3QDM - chains A and C of the 5 polymer chains in the assembly; structure by X-ray diffraction, 2.80 A resolution.

# Chain A
Protein: HLA class I histocompatibility antigen, A-2 alpha chain
Organism: Homo sapiens
UniProtKB: P01892 (1A02_HUMAN); residues 1-275 here correspond to UniProt positions 25-299 (UniProt number = residue number + 24)
Chain sequence (275 residues; numbered 1 to 275; the number before each row is that of its first residue):
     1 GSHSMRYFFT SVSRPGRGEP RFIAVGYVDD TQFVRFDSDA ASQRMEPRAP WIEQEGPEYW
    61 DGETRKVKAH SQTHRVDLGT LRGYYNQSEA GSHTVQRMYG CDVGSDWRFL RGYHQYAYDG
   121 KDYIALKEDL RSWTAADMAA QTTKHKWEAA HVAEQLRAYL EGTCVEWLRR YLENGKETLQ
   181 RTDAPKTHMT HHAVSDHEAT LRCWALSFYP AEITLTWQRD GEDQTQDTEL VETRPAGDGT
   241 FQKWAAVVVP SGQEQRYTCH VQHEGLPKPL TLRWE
Disulfides: Cys101-Cys164, Cys203-Cys259

# Chain C
Protein: MART-1(27-35) peptide
Notes: engineered mutation(s): A27L
Chain sequence (10 residues; each row starts with the number of its first residue):
     1 ELAGIGILTV

# Interface between chain A and chain C
Pairs across the interface (47):
  Met5(A) - Glu1(C)
  Tyr7(A) - Glu1(C)  hydrogen bond (side chain-backbone)
  Tyr7(A) - Leu2(C)  hydrogen bond (side chain-backbone)
  Phe9(A) - Leu2(C)  hydrophobic
  Met45(A) - Leu2(C)  hydrophobic
  Tyr59(A) - Glu1(C)
  Glu63(A) - Glu1(C)
  Glu63(A) - Leu2(C)  hydrogen bond (side chain-backbone)
  Lys66(A) - Glu1(C)  salt bridge
  Lys66(A) - Leu2(C)  hydrogen bond (side chain-backbone)
  Lys66(A) - Ala3(C)
  Lys66(A) - Gly4(C)
  Val67(A) - Leu2(C)  hydrophobic
  His70(A) - Ala3(C)
  His70(A) - Ile7(C)
  Thr73(A) - Leu8(C)
  Thr73(A) - Thr9(C)
  Val76(A) - Thr9(C)
  Asp77(A) - Thr9(C)
  Asp77(A) - Val10(C)  hydrogen bond (side chain-backbone)
  Thr80(A) - Val10(C)
  Leu81(A) - Val10(C)  hydrophobic
  Tyr84(A) - Val10(C)  hydrogen bond (side chain-backbone)
  Arg97(A) - Ile7(C)
  Arg97(A) - Leu8(C)
  Tyr99(A) - Leu2(C)
  Tyr99(A) - Ala3(C)  hydrogen bond (side chain-backbone)
  Tyr99(A) - Ile7(C)  hydrophobic
  Tyr116(A) - Val10(C)
  Thr143(A) - Val10(C)  hydrogen bond (side chain-backbone)
  Lys146(A) - Thr9(C)  hydrogen bond (side chain-backbone)
  Lys146(A) - Val10(C)
  Trp147(A) - Leu8(C)
  Trp147(A) - Thr9(C)  hydrogen bond (side chain-backbone)
  Trp147(A) - Val10(C)  hydrophobic
  Ala150(A) - Leu8(C)  hydrophobic
  Val152(A) - Gly6(C)
  Val152(A) - Leu8(C)  hydrophobic
  Gln155(A) - Ile5(C)
  Gln155(A) - Gly6(C)  hydrogen bond (side chain-backbone)
  Leu156(A) - Gly6(C)
  Tyr159(A) - Glu1(C)  hydrogen bond (side chain-backbone)
  Tyr159(A) - Leu2(C)
  Tyr159(A) - Ala3(C)  hydrophobic
  Thr163(A) - Glu1(C)
  Trp167(A) - Glu1(C)  hydrogen bond
  Tyr171(A) - Glu1(C)  hydrogen bond (side chain-backbone)
Other interface residues (no listed pair), chain A (32 interface residues in all): His114, Tyr123, Ala158

# Summary
32 residues of chain A face 10 of chain C across their interface; the contacts include 14 hydrogen bonds and 1
salt bridge. Polar pairs include Lys66(A)-Glu1(C), Tyr7(A)-Glu1(C) and Tyr7(A)-Leu2(C).
Here chain A is HLA class I histocompatibility antigen, A-2 alpha chain (Homo sapiens) and chain C is
MART-1(27-35) peptide. Entry 3QDM (The complex between TCR DMF4 and human Class I MHC HLA-A2 with the bound
MART-1(26-35)(A27L) decameric ...) was determined by X-ray diffraction, deposited together with 3QEQ and 3QEU.
